PDB entry 3FCB | X-ray diffraction, 1.80 A resolution | chains A and B

== Chain A (and B) ==
Molecule: transthyretin
From: Homo sapiens
Notes: chain B of this document is another copy of the same molecule, construct and numbering; everything in this record applies to it too
Reference sequence: P02766 (TTHY_HUMAN); residues 1-124 here correspond to UniProt positions 21-144 (UniProt number = residue number + 20)
Chain sequence (124 residues; each row starts with the number of its first residue):
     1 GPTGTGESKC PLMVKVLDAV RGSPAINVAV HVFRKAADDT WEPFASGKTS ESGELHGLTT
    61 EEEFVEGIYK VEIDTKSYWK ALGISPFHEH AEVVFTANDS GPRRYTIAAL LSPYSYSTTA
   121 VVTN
Not modelled in the structure: 1-9
Curated features (UniProtKB/Swiss-Prot):
  - binding site (L-thyroxine): Lys15, Glu54, Ser117
  - modified residue: Cys10 (Sulfocysteine), Glu42 (4-carboxyglutamate), Ser52 (Phosphoserine)
  - glycosylation: Asn98 (N-linked (GlcNAc...) asparagine)
Residues lining bound ligands: iododiflunisal-betaAlaOH (IFB; N-[(2',4'-difluoro-4-hydroxy-5-iodobiphenyl-3-yl)carbonyl]-beta-alanine): Met13, Lys15, Leu17, Ser52, Glu54, Thr106, Ala108, Ala109, Leu110, Ser117, Thr119, Val121
What the authors report for this chain:
  - binding site for iododiflunisal-betaAlaOH: Met13, Lys15, Leu17, Ala108, Thr119, Val121
  - conformationally variable residues (side-chain flip): Ser117
  - self-association interface (contacts with another copy of this molecule); pairs are residue here / residue on that copy: Ser117-Ser117 (hydrogen bond)

== Interface between chain A and chain B ==
Pairs across the interface (42; chain A residue first):
  Ile68(A) - Glu89(B)
  Phe87(A) - Phe95(B)
  Phe87(A) - Tyr105(B)  hydrophobic
  Phe87(A) - Ile107(B)  hydrophobic
  Phe87(A) - Ala120(B)  hydrophobic
  Phe87(A) - Val122(B)  hydrophobic
  His88(A) - Val93(B)
  His88(A) - Val94(B)
  Glu89(A) - Val94(B)  hydrogen bond (backbone-backbone)
  Glu89(A) - Thr96(B)  hydrogen bond
  His90(A) - Val94(B)
  Glu92(A) - Glu92(B)
  Glu92(A) - Val94(B)
  Glu92(A) - Tyr116(B)  hydrogen bond (backbone-side chain)
  Val93(A) - His88(B)
  Val94(A) - His88(B)
  Val94(A) - Glu89(B)  hydrogen bond (backbone-backbone)
  Val94(A) - His90(B)
  Val94(A) - Glu92(B)
  Phe95(A) - Phe87(B)  hydrophobic
  Thr96(A) - Lys76(B)
  Thr96(A) - Glu89(B)  hydrogen bond
  Tyr105(A) - Phe87(B)  hydrophobic
  Ile107(A) - Phe87(B)  hydrophobic
  Tyr114(A) - Thr119(B)  hydrogen bond (backbone-side chain)
  Tyr114(A) - Ala120(B)  hydrogen bond (backbone-backbone)
  Tyr114(A) - Val122(B)  hydrophobic
  Ser115(A) - Thr118(B)  hydrogen bond (side chain-backbone)
  Ser115(A) - Thr119(B)
  Tyr116(A) - Glu92(B)  hydrogen bond (side chain-backbone)
  Tyr116(A) - Ser117(B)
  Tyr116(A) - Thr118(B)  hydrogen bond (backbone-backbone)
  Ser117(A) - Tyr116(B)
  Ser117(A) - Ser117(B)  hydrogen bond
  Thr118(A) - Ser115(B)  hydrogen bond (backbone-side chain)
  Thr118(A) - Tyr116(B)  hydrogen bond (backbone-backbone)
  Thr119(A) - Tyr114(B)  hydrogen bond (side chain-backbone)
  Thr119(A) - Ser115(B)
  Ala120(A) - Phe87(B)  hydrophobic
  Ala120(A) - Tyr114(B)  hydrogen bond (backbone-backbone)
  Val122(A) - Phe87(B)  hydrophobic
  Val122(A) - Tyr114(B)  hydrophobic
Interface residues without a listed pair, chain A (22 interface residues in all): Lys70, Lys76
Interface residues without a listed pair, chain B (22 interface residues in all): Ile68, Lys70
Interface features reported in the paper:
  - specific contacts: Ser117(A)-Ser117(B) (hydrogen bond)

== Summary ==
The chain A/chain B interface involves 22 residues from each chain, with 15 hydrogen bonds. Among the polar
pairs are Glu89(A)-Thr96(B), Glu92(A)-Tyr116(B) and Tyr114(A)-Thr119(B). The paper describes a hydrogen bond
between Ser117(A) and Ser117(B). Chain A binds iododiflunisal-betaAlaOH. From the paper: a binding site for
iododiflunisal-betaAlaOH at Met13(A), Lys15(A) and Leu17(A) among others; conformational variability at
Ser117(A).
Both chains are transthyretin (Homo sapiens). Entry 3FCB (Crystal structure of transthyretin in complex with
iododiflunisal-betaAlaOH) was determined by X-ray diffraction, deposited together with 3FC8.
